PDB entry 7E83 | electron microscopy, 3.10 A resolution | chains C and E of the 8 polymer chains in the assembly

[Chain C]
Protein: Potassium voltage-gated channel subfamily D member 2
Organism: Homo sapiens
UniProtKB: Q9NZV8 (KCND2_HUMAN); residue numbers follow UniProt; this construct covers 2-495
Amino-acid sequence (494 residues; numbered 2 to 495; the number before each row is that of its first residue):
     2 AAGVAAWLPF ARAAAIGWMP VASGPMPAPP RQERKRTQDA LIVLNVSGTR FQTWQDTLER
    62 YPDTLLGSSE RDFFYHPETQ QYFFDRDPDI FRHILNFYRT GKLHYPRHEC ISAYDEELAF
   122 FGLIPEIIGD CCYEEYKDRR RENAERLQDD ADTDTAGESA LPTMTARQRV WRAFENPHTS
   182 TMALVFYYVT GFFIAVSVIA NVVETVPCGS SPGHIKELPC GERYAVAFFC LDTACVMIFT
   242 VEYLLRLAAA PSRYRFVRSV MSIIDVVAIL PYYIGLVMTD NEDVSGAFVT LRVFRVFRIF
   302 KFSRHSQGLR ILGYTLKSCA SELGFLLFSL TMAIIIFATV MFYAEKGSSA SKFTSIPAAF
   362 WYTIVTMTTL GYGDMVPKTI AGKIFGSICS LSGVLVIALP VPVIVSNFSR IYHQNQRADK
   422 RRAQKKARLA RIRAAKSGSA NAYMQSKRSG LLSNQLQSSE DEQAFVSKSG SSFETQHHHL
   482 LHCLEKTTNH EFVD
Not modelled in the structure: 36-39, 158-417, 451-471
Construct notes: conflict Ser450 (Asn in Q9NZV8)
Swiss-Prot annotation at these positions:
  - region: Ala2 to Met20 (Interaction with KCNIP1, KCNIP2, and other family members), Glu71 to Asp90 (Interaction with KCNIP1), Gln308 to Ala321 (S4-S5 linker), Phe474 to Thr489 (Required for dendritic targeting)
  - motif: Thr370 to Asp375 (Selectivity filter)
  - binding site (Zn(2+)): His105, Cys111, Cys132, Cys133
  - binding site (K(+)): Thr370, Leu371, Gly372, Tyr373
  - modified residue: Thr38 (Phosphothreonine), Ser438 (Phosphoserine)

[Chain E]
Protein: Kv channel-interacting protein 1
Organism: Homo sapiens
UniProtKB: Q9NZI2 (KCIP1_HUMAN); residues 36-216 here correspond to UniProt positions 47-227 (UniProt number = residue number + 11)
Amino-acid sequence (181 residues; numbered 36 to 216; the number before each row is that of its first residue):
    36 PEGLEQLEAQ TNFTKRELQV LYRGFKNECP SGVVNEDTFK QIYAQFFPHG DASTYAHYLF
    96 NAFDTTQTGS VKFEDFVTAL SILLRGTVHE KLRWTFNLYD INKDGYINKE EMMDIVKAIY
   156 DMMGKYTYPV LKEDTPRQHV DVFFQKMDKN KDGIVTLDEF LESCQEDDNI MRSLQLFQNV
   216 M
Not modelled in the structure: 187-190
Swiss-Prot annotation at these positions:
  - region: Asp203 to Met216 (Interaction with KCND2)
  - binding site (Ca(2+)): Asp135, Asn137, Asp139, Tyr141, Glu146, Asp183, Asn185, Asp187, Glu194

[Interface between chain C and chain E]
Residue-residue contacts - 48 pairs, chain C then chain E:
  Leu66(C) with Lys61(E)
  Ser70(C) with Pro36(E); Glu37(E)
  Glu71(C) with Tyr57(E), hydrogen bond; Lys61(E), salt bridge
  Asp73(C) with Gln54(E)
  Phe74(C) with Gly38(E); Gln41(E); Gln54(E); Tyr57(E), hydrophobic; Phe108(E), hydrophobic
  Phe75(C) with Tyr57(E), hydrophobic; Lys61(E)
  Tyr76(C) with Gln54(E), hydrogen bond (backbone-side chain)
  His77(C) with Arg51(E)
  Pro78(C) with Arg51(E)
  Glu79(C) with Arg51(E), salt bridge
  Ala120(C) with Pro65(E)
  Phe121(C) with Lys61(E), hydrogen bond (backbone-side chain); Pro65(E), hydrophobic
  Lys437(C) with Pro83(E)
  Ser440(C) with Pro83(E)
  Ala441(C) with His84(E)
  Tyr444(C) with His84(E)
  Phe474(C) with Phe81(E), hydrophobic
  His478(C) with Phe81(E), hydrogen bond (side chain-backbone)
  His480(C) with Leu211(E); Phe212(E)
  Leu481(C) with Phe212(E), hydrophobic
  Leu482(C) with Phe81(E); Phe82(E), hydrophobic; His84(E)
  Leu485(C) with Phe82(E), hydrophobic; Met157(E), hydrophobic
  Thr488(C) with His174(E)
  Thr489(C) with Tyr155(E); Met158(E)
  His491(C) with Tyr155(E); Thr162(E); Pro164(E); Leu166(E)
  Glu492(C) with Thr162(E), hydrogen bond (backbone-side chain); Tyr163(E), hydrogen bond (backbone-backbone)
  Phe493(C) with His84(E); Met158(E)
  Val494(C) with Tyr161(E); Thr162(E); Tyr163(E), hydrophobic
Also at the interface, not in a pair above, chain C (32 interface residues in all): Glu117, Cys484, Glu486, Asp495
Also at the interface, not in a pair above, chain E (31 interface residues in all): Leu53, Arg58, Ser66, Gln80, Ile154, Thr170

[In short]
32 residues of chain C and 31 residues of chain E are in contact; the contacts include 6 hydrogen bonds and 2
salt bridges. Among the polar pairs are Glu71(C)-Lys61(E), Glu79(C)-Arg51(E) and Glu71(C)-Tyr57(E).
Chain C is Potassium voltage-gated channel subfamily D member 2 and chain E is Kv channel-interacting protein
1, both from Homo sapiens; the structure, CryoEM structure of the human Kv4.2-KChIP1 complex, intracellular
region, was determined by electron microscopy together with 7E84, 7E8E and 7F3F from the same study.
